8TJ8 - chains A and B; structure by X-ray diffraction, 2.56 A resolution.

Chain A:
Name: Hemagglutinin HA1 chain
Source organism: Influenza A virus
Reference sequence: I6SI59 (I6SI59_9INFA); residues 11-329 here correspond to UniProt positions 27-345 (UniProt number = residue number + 16)
Chain sequence (323 residues; each row starts with the number of its first residue):
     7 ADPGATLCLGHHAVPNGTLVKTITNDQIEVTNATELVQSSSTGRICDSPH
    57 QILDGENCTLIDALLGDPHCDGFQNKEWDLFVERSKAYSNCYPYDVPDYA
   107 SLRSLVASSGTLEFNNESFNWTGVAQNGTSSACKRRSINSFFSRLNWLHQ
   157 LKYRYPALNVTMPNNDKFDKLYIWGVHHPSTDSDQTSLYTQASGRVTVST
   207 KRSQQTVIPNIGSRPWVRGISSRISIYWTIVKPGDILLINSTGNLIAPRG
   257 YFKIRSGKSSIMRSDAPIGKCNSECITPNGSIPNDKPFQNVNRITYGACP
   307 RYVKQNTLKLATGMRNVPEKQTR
Unresolved in the structure: 7-8, 326-329
Construct notes: expression tag (7-10)
Cystine bridges: Cys52-Cys277, Cys64-Cys76, Cys97-Cys139, Cys281-Cys305
Glycans and other covalent adducts: N-acetylglucosamine (NAG) linked to Asn22, Asn38, Asn63, Asn133, Asn165, Asn285

Chain B:
Name: Hemagglutinin HA2 chain
Source organism: Influenza A virus
Reference sequence: I6SI59 (I6SI59_9INFA); residues 1-174 here correspond to UniProt positions 346-519 (UniProt number = residue number + 345)
Chain sequence (174 residues; numbered 1 to 174; the number before each row is that of its first residue):
     1 GIFGAIAGFIENGWEGMMDGWYGFRHQNSEGTGQAADLKSTQAAINQING
    51 KLNRLIEKTNEKFHQIEKEFSEVEGRIQDLEKYVEDTKIDLWSYNAELLV
   101 ALENQHTIDLTDSEMNKLFERTRKQLRENAEDMGNGCFKIYHKCDNACIG
   151 SIRNGTYDHDVYRDEALNNRFQIK
Unresolved in the structure: 174
Cystine bridges: Cys144-Cys148
Glycans and other covalent adducts: N-acetylglucosamine (NAG) linked to Asn154

Chain A / chain B interface:
Contacting residue pairs (137; chain A residue first):
  Gly10(A) with Ile140(B); His142(B)
  Ala11(A) with Gln27(B); Asn28(B); Lys139(B); Ile140(B), hydrogen bond (backbone-backbone)
  Thr12(A) with His26(B); Gln27(B), hydrogen bond (backbone-backbone); Met133(B); Phe138(B)
  Leu13(A) with Phe24(B), hydrophobic; Arg25(B); His26(B); Thr122(B); Cys137(B); Phe138(B), hydrogen bond (backbone-backbone); Ile140(B), hydrophobic; Ile152(B), hydrophobic
  Cys14(A) with Trp14(B); Gly23(B); Phe24(B); Arg25(B), hydrogen bond (backbone-backbone); Gly136(B); Cys137(B), disulfide
  Leu15(A) with Ile10(B); Trp14(B); Gly23(B); Phe24(B), hydrophobic; Leu118(B), hydrophobic; Phe119(B), hydrophobic; Thr122(B); Gly136(B), hydrogen bond (backbone-backbone); Phe138(B), hydrophobic
  Gly16(A) with Trp14(B); Tyr22(B); Gly23(B), hydrogen bond (backbone-backbone); Met115(B)
  His17(A) with Ile6(B); Gly13(B); Trp14(B), hydrogen bond (backbone-backbone); Met17(B); Trp21(B); Tyr22(B); Met115(B)
  His18(A) with Gly13(B); Trp14(B); Met17(B); Gly20(B); Trp21(B), hydrogen bond (backbone-backbone)
  Ala19(A) with Gly13(B); Trp14(B), hydrogen bond (backbone-backbone); Glu15(B)
  Pro21(A) with Glu15(B)
  Val26(A) with Asn104(B)
  Lys27(A) with Glu97(B), salt bridge; Asn104(B), hydrogen bond (backbone-side chain)
  Thr28(A) with Ala101(B); Gln105(B), hydrogen bond; Ile108(B)
  Ile29(A) with Ala101(B); Leu102(B), hydrophobic; Gln105(B), hydrogen bond (backbone-side chain)
  Thr30(A) with Gln105(B), hydrogen bond
  Ile34(A) with Ile108(B), hydrophobic
  Thr40(A) with Leu52(B)
  Leu42(A) with Val100(B), hydrophobic
  Arg109(A) with Glu67(B), salt bridge
  Ser110(A) with His64(B), hydrogen bond
  Ser114(A) with His64(B)
  Lys264(A) with Phe63(B)
  Ser265(A) with His64(B)
  Ser266(A) with His64(B), hydrogen bond
  Arg269(A) with Glu67(B), salt bridge
  Asn290(A) with Glu57(B); Thr59(B)
  Asp291(A) with Ile56(B); Glu57(B), hydrogen bond (backbone-backbone)
  Lys292(A) with Thr59(B)
  Pro293(A) with Leu55(B)
  Phe294(A) with Ala96(B), hydrophobic
  Arg299(A) with Lys68(B), hydrogen bond (backbone-side chain); Glu85(B); Ile89(B)
  Ile300(A) with Lys68(B); Glu69(B)
  Thr301(A) with Gln65(B)
  Tyr302(A) with Lys62(B); Phe63(B)
  Gly303(A) with Asn60(B); Glu61(B); Lys62(B), hydrogen bond (backbone-backbone)
  Ala304(A) with Thr59(B); Asn60(B); Glu61(B)
  Cys305(A) with Thr59(B); Asn60(B), hydrogen bond (backbone-backbone)
  Arg307(A) with Asn60(B); Trp92(B)
  Tyr308(A) with Ile89(B), hydrophobic
  Val309(A) with Trp92(B); Ser93(B); Ala96(B), hydrophobic
  Lys310(A) with Asp86(B), salt bridge; Ile89(B); Asp90(B), salt bridge; Ser93(B), hydrogen bond (backbone-side chain)
  Gln311(A) with Ser93(B), hydrogen bond (side chain-backbone); Glu97(B), hydrogen bond
  Leu314(A) with Ala96(B), hydrophobic; Glu97(B); Val100(B), hydrophobic
  Lys315(A) with Val100(B); Asn104(B), hydrogen bond (backbone-side chain)
  Leu316(A) with Leu52(B), hydrophobic; Leu55(B), hydrophobic; Glu103(B); Asn104(B)
  Ala317(A) with Asn104(B), hydrogen bond (backbone-side chain); Thr107(B)
  Thr318(A) with Trp21(B); Ile48(B); Leu52(B)
  Gly319(A) with Thr107(B)
  Met320(A) with Trp21(B); Tyr22(B), hydrophobic; Thr111(B)
  Arg321(A) with Ala7(B)
  Val323(A) with Glu11(B); Asn12(B); Gly13(B), hydrogen bond (backbone-backbone)
  Pro324(A) with Asn12(B); Glu15(B)
  Glu325(A) with Asn12(B); Gly13(B); Trp14(B); Glu15(B), hydrogen bond (side chain-backbone); Gly16(B)
Also at the interface, not in a pair above, chain A (59 interface residues in all): Val20, Val36, Ala113, Ile267, Pro306
Also at the interface, not in a pair above, chain B (68 interface residues in all): Ser29, Lys88, Leu98, Leu99, Cys144
Cross-chain cystine bridges: Cys14(A)-Cys137(B)

Overview:
Chain A and chain B form an interface of 59 and 68 residues respectively; the contacts include 1 disulfide
bond, 26 hydrogen bonds and 5 salt bridges. Among the polar pairs are Lys27(A)-Glu97(B), Arg109(A)-Glu67(B)
and Arg269(A)-Glu67(B).
Chain A is Hemagglutinin HA1 chain and chain B is Hemagglutinin HA2 chain, both from Influenza A virus; the
structure, CRYSTAL STRUCTURE OF THE A/Moscow/10/1999(H3N2) INFLUENZA VIRUS HEMAGGLUTININ WITH HUMAN RECEPTOR
ANALOG 6'-SLNLN, was determined by X-ray diffraction together with 8TJ4, 8TJ6, 8TJ7, 8TJ9, 8TJA and 8TJB from
the same study.
